PDB entry 5KIN | X-ray diffraction, 2.45 A resolution | chains B and D of the 4 polymer chains in the assembly

Chain B (and D):
Name: Tryptophan synthase beta chain
Organism: Streptococcus pneumoniae serotype 4 (strain ATCC BAA-334 / TIGR4)
Notes: EC 4.2.1.20; chain D of this document is another copy of the same molecule, construct and numbering; everything in this record applies to it too
UniProt: Q97P32 (TRPB_STRPN); residue numbers follow UniProt; this construct covers 4-407
Amino-acid sequence (407 residues; row label = number of the first residue in the row):
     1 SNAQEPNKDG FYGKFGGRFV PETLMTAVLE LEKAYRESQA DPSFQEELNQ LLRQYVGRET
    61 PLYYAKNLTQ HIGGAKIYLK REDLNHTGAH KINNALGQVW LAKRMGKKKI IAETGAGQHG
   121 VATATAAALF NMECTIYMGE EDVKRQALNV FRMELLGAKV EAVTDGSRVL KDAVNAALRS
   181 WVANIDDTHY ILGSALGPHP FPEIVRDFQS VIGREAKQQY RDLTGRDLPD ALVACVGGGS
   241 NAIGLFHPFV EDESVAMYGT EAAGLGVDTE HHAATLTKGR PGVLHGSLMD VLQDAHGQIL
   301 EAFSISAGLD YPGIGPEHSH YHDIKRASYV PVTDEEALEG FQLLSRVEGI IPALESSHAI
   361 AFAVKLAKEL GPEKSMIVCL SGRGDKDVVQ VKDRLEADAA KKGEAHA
Unresolved in the structure: 1-3, 403-407
Modified / non-standard residues: Lys91 ((2S)-2-amino-6-[[3-hydroxy-2-methyl-5-(phosphonooxymethyl)pyridin-4-yl]methylideneamino]hexanoic acid; LLP)
Sequence notes: expression tag (1-3)
Curated features (UniProtKB/Swiss-Prot):
  - modified residue: Lys91 (N6-(pyridoxal phosphate)lysine)
Reported in the primary citation:
  - catalytic residues: Thr114, Asp310 (citing earlier work)

Chain B / chain D interface:
Residue-residue contacts (77; chain B residue first):
  Arg53(B) - Pro61(D)
  Gln54(B) - Pro61(D)
  Gln54(B) - Leu62(D)
  Gln54(B) - Tyr63(D)
  Gln54(B) - Arg81(D)
  Gln54(B) - Leu223(D)
  Tyr55(B) - Tyr63(D)
  Tyr55(B) - Arg81(D)  hydrogen bond (backbone-side chain)
  Tyr55(B) - Glu348(D)  hydrogen bond (side chain-backbone)
  Tyr55(B) - Gly349(D)  hydrogen bond (side chain-backbone)
  Tyr55(B) - Ile350(D)  hydrophobic
  Val56(B) - Leu84(D)
  Gly57(B) - Leu84(D)
  Pro61(B) - Arg53(D)
  Pro61(B) - Gln54(D)
  Leu62(B) - Gln54(D)  hydrogen bond (backbone-side chain)
  Tyr63(B) - Gln54(D)
  Tyr63(B) - Tyr55(D)
  Tyr63(B) - Leu129(D)
  Asn67(B) - Ala128(D)  hydrogen bond (side chain-backbone)
  Asn67(B) - Leu129(D)  hydrogen bond (side chain-backbone)
  Asn67(B) - Asn131(D)  hydrogen bond
  Arg81(B) - Gln54(D)
  Arg81(B) - Tyr55(D)  hydrogen bond (side chain-backbone)
  Arg81(B) - His86(D)  hydrogen bond
  Leu84(B) - Val56(D)
  Leu84(B) - Gly57(D)
  Leu84(B) - Leu84(D)
  Leu84(B) - His86(D)
  His86(B) - Arg81(D)
  His86(B) - Leu84(D)
  His86(B) - Gly349(D)  hydrogen bond (side chain-backbone)
  His86(B) - Ile350(D)
  Thr125(B) - Gly349(D)
  Ala128(B) - Asn67(D)  hydrogen bond (backbone-side chain)
  Ala128(B) - Arg346(D)
  Ala128(B) - Val347(D)
  Ala128(B) - Gly349(D)
  Leu129(B) - Tyr63(D)
  Leu129(B) - Asn67(D)  hydrogen bond (backbone-side chain)
  Asn131(B) - Asn67(D)  hydrogen bond
  Asn131(B) - Val347(D)
  Leu148(B) - Val389(D)  hydrophobic
  Phe151(B) - Val388(D)  hydrophobic
  Phe151(B) - Lys392(D)
  Arg152(B) - Asp385(D)  salt bridge
  Leu155(B) - Phe341(D)  hydrophobic
  Leu155(B) - Ser345(D)
  Leu155(B) - Arg346(D)  hydrogen bond (backbone-backbone)
  Leu156(B) - Ser345(D)
  Leu156(B) - Arg346(D)
  Leu156(B) - Gly349(D)
  Leu156(B) - Ile351(D)  hydrophobic
  Gly157(B) - Arg346(D)
  Phe341(B) - Leu155(D)  hydrophobic
  Ser345(B) - Leu155(D)
  Ser345(B) - Leu156(D)
  Arg346(B) - Ala128(D)
  Arg346(B) - Leu155(D)
  Val347(B) - Ala128(D)
  Glu348(B) - Tyr55(D)  hydrogen bond (backbone-side chain)
  Gly349(B) - Tyr55(D)  hydrogen bond (backbone-side chain)
  Gly349(B) - His86(D)  hydrogen bond (backbone-side chain)
  Gly349(B) - Thr125(D)
  Gly349(B) - Ala128(D)
  Gly349(B) - Leu156(D)
  Ile350(B) - Tyr55(D)  hydrophobic
  Ile350(B) - His86(D)
  Ile351(B) - Leu155(D)  hydrophobic
  Arg383(B) - Arg383(D)
  Asp385(B) - Arg152(D)  salt bridge
  Asp385(B) - Arg383(D)  salt bridge
  Val388(B) - Phe151(D)  hydrophobic
  Val389(B) - Leu148(D)  hydrophobic
  Val391(B) - Phe151(D)  hydrophobic
  Lys392(B) - Ala147(D)
  Lys392(B) - Phe151(D)
Interface residues without a listed pair, chain B (43 interface residues in all): Gln50, Asp83, Phe130, Ala147, Leu223, Gln342, Leu395
Interface residues without a listed pair, chain D (40 interface residues in all): Phe130, Gln342, Val391, Leu395

In short:
43 residues of chain B face 40 of chain D across their interface; the contacts include 17 hydrogen bonds and 3
salt bridges. Polar pairs include Arg152(B)-Asp385(D), Asp385(B)-Arg383(D) and Tyr55(B)-Arg81(D). The paper
reports catalytic residues Thr114(B) and Asp310(B).
Chain B and chain D are both Tryptophan synthase beta chain (Streptococcus pneumoniae serotype 4 (strain ATCC
BAA-334 / TIGR4)); the structure, Crystal structure of tryptophan synthase alpha beta complex from
Streptococcus pneumoniae, was determined by X-ray diffraction, deposited together with 5KZM.
